4TU8 - chains A and P of the 4 polymer chains in the assembly; structure by X-ray diffraction, 1.92 A resolution.

[Chain A]
Name: Splicing factor U2AF 65 kDa subunit
Source organism: Homo sapiens
Reference sequence: P26368 (U2AF2_HUMAN); residue numbers follow UniProt; this construct covers 148-237, 258-336
Chain sequence (174 residues; row label = number of the first residue in the row; note: 20 numbers in that range are skipped by the numbering (no residue carries them; nothing is unmodelled there)):
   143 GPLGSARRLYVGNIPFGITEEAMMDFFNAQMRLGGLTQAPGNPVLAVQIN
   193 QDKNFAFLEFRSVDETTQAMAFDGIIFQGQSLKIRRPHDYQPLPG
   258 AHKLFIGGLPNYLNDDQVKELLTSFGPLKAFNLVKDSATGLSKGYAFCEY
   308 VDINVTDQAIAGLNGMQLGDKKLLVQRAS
Construct notes: expression tag (143-147)
Swiss-Prot annotation at these positions:
  - modified residue: Lys276 (5-hydroxylysine), Ser294 (Phosphoserine)
  - natural variant: Arg149 (R149W: In DEVDFB)
Small-molecule neighbours:
  - 1,4-diethylene dioxide (DIO), molecule 1: Pro144, Leu145, Gly146, Ala148, Tyr232, Gln233, Pro234, Leu235
  - 1,4-diethylene dioxide (DIO), molecule 2: Asn268, Tyr269, Leu270, Asn271, Lys292, Gly297, Leu298, Ser299
What the authors report for this chain:
  - binding site for the 7-nt DNA strand (chain P): Arg150, Asp231
  - mutagenesis - D231V: increased binding to NF1 Py tract
  - mutagenesis - D231V: increased binding to NF1(U3 > A) and RP2(U4 > A) Py tracts
  - conformationally variable residues (side-chain flip): Asp231

[Chain P]
Molecule: 7-nt DNA strand
Sequence (7 nucleotides; numbered 1 to 7; the number before each row is that of its first residue):
     1 UUUUUAU
Modified residues: BRU (5-bromo-2'-deoxyuridine-5'-monophosphate) at position 5

[How chain A and chain P interact]
Residue-residue contacts (21):
  Ser147(A) - DA6(P)  hydrogen bond to the base
  Arg150(A) - DA6(P)  hydrogen bond to the base
  Arg150(A) - DU7(P)  hydrogen bond to the base
  Tyr152(A) - DU4(P)  hydrogen bond to the phosphate
  Tyr152(A) - BRU_5(P)  stacking on the base
  Lys195(A) - DU4(P)  hydrogen bond to the base
  Lys195(A) - BRU_5(P)  salt bridge to the phosphate
  Asn196(A) - DU4(P)  base contact
  Phe197(A) - BRU_5(P)  sugar contact
  Phe197(A) - DA6(P)  sugar contact
  Phe199(A) - BRU_5(P)  base contact
  Phe199(A) - DA6(P)  stacking on the base
  Lys225(A) - DU3(P)  salt bridge to the phosphate
  Lys225(A) - DU4(P)  salt bridge to the phosphate
  Arg227(A) - BRU_5(P)  base contact
  Arg228(A) - BRU_5(P)  hydrogen bond to the base
  Pro229(A) - BRU_5(P)  base contact
  Pro229(A) - DA6(P)  base contact
  His230(A) - BRU_5(P)  stacking on the base
  Asp231(A) - DA6(P)  hydrogen bond to the base
  Asp231(A) - DU7(P)  hydrogen bond to the base
Other interface residues (no listed pair), chain A (15 interface residues in all): Gly154, Asp194

[In short]
15 residues of chain A and 5 residues of chain P are in contact, with 8 hydrogen bonds, 3 salt bridges and 3
aromatic stacking contacts. Polar pairs include Ser147(A)-DA6(P), Arg150(A)-DA6(P) and Arg150(A)-DU7(P). From
the paper: a binding site for the 7-nt DNA strand (chain P) at Arg150(A) and Asp231(A); D231V of chain A
increases binding to NF1 Py tract.
Here chain A is Splicing factor U2AF 65 kDa subunit (Homo sapiens) and chain P is a 7-nt DNA strand. Entry
4TU8 (Structure of U2AF65 variant with BRU5A6 DNA) was determined by X-ray diffraction together with 4TU7 and
4TU9 from the same study.
